Entry 9FZ8 (X-ray diffraction, 2.11 A resolution); this record covers chain A.

# Chain A
Name: Peptidoglycan D, D-transpeptidase FtsI
From: Pseudomonas aeruginosa
Notes: EC 3.4.16.4
Reference sequence: G3XD46 (FTSI_PSEAE); residues 3-513 here correspond to UniProt positions 52-562 (UniProt number = residue number + 49)
Chain sequence (517 residues; numbered 1 to 517; the number before each row is that of its first residue):
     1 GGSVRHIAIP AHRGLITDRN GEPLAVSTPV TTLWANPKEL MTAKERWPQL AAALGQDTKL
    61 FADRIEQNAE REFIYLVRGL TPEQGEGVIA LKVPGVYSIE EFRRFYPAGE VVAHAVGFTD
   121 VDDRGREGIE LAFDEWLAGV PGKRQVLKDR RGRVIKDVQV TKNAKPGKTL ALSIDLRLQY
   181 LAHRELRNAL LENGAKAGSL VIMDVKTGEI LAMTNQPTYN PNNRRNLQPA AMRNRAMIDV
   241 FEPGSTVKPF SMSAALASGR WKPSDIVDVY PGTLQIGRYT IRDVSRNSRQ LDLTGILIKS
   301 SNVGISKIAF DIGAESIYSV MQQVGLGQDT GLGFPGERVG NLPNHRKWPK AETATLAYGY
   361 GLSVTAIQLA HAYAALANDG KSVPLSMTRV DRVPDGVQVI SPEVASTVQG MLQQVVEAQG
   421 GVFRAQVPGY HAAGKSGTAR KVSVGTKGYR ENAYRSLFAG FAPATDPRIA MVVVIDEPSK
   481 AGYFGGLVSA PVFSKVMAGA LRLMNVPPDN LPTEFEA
Unresolved in the structure: 442-451, 513-517
Construct notes: expression tag (1-2, 514-517)
Curated features (UniProtKB/Swiss-Prot):
  - active site: S245 (Acyl-ester intermediate)
What the authors report for this chain:
  - catalytic residues: S245

# Overview
From UniProt: active-site residue S245. The paper reports the catalytic residue S245.
Chain A is Peptidoglycan D, D-transpeptidase FtsI (Pseudomonas aeruginosa); the structure, Pseudomonas
aeruginosa penicillin binding protein 3, was determined by X-ray diffraction (same publication as 9FZ7, 9FZE,
9FZO and 9FZP).
